Entry 8UCN (electron microscopy, 3.31 A resolution); this record covers chains a and c of the 10 polymer chains in the assembly.

[Chain a]
Name: Cytochrome c oxidase subunit 1
Source organism: Komagataella pastoris
UniProt: F2R0K8 (F2R0K8_KOMPC); residues 1-535 here = UniProt positions 1-535
Chain sequence (535 residues; row label = number of the first residue in the row):
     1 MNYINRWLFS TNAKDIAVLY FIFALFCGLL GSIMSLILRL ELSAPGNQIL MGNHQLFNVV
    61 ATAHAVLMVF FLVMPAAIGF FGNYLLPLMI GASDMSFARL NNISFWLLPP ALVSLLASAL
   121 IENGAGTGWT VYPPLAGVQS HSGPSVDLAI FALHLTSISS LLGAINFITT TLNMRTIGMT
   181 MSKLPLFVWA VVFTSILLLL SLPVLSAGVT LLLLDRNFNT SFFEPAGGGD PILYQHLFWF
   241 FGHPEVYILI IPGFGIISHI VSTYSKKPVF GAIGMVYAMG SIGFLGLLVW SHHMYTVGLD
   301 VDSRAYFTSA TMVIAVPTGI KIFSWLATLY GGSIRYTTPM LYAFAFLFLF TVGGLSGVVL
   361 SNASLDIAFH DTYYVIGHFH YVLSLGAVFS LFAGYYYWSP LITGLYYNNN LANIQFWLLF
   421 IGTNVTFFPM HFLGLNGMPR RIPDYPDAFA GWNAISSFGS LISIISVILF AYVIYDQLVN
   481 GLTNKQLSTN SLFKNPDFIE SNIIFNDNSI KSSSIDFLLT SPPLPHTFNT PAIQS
Sequence notes: conflict Ile4 (Met in F2R0K8), Ile16 (Met in F2R0K8), Ile22 (Met in F2R0K8), 34 further conflict positions vs the reference (F2R0K8) not listed
Bound ions: Cu ion: His243, His292, His293
Small-molecule neighbours:
  - heme a (HEA), molecule 1: Phe21, Ala24, Gly28, Leu29, Ser35, Leu38, Arg39, Leu42, Phe57, Ala61, His64, Ala65, Met68, Val69, Leu72, Ala76, Gly128, Trp129, Tyr373, Ile376, Phe379, His380, Leu383, Ser384, Val388, Leu391, Phe392, Thr426, Phe427, Met430, Arg440, Arg441, Ser463, Val467
  - heme a (HEA), molecule 2: Trp129, Trp239, His243, Val246, Tyr247, Ile250, His292, His293, Ile314, Ala315, Gly319, Phe323, Phe350, Gly354, Leu355, Gly357, Val358, Leu360, Ser361, Asp366, His370, Val375, His378, Phe379, Val382, Leu383, Arg440
  - phosphatidylethanolamine (PTY), molecule 1: Ser96, Phe97, Ala98, Arg99, Leu100, Ile103, Ile158, Leu162
  - phosphatidylethanolamine (PTY), molecule 2: Phe270, Ala327, Tyr330
  - phosphatidylethanolamine (PTY), molecule 3: Tyr336, Leu341, Phe344, Trp417, Phe420

[Chain c]
Name: Cytochrome c oxidase subunit 3
Source organism: Komagataella pastoris
UniProt: F2R0J6 (F2R0J6_KOMPC); residues 1-268 here = UniProt positions 1-268
Chain sequence (268 residues; each row starts with the number of its first residue):
     1 MRIQNRENLQ LFPFHLVTNS PWPLTTSLAL MSLALTLGLT MHGYIGNHLW LFLAISLVLS
    61 SIFLWVRDVV IEGTYLGDHT IAVRKGLNIG FMLFVLSEIL IFAALFWSYF HSAMGPTIEI
   121 GCQWPPVGIT SIKPTELPLL NTIILLASGA TVTWAHHSIL YKDRQGTLVG LFITTLLIIL
   181 FVGCQVLEYT WATFTIADSV FGSIFYAGTG LHFIHMVMLI VMLAICYARM YFYHFTSNHH
   241 LGLETTILYL HVLDIIWLFL YIVFYWWG
Sequence notes: conflict Ile45 (Met in F2R0J6), Ile55 (Met in F2R0J6), Ile62 (Met in F2R0J6), Ile81 (Met in F2R0J6), Ile89 (Met in F2R0J6), Ile101 (Met in F2R0J6), Ile120 (Met in F2R0J6), Ile129 (Met in F2R0J6), Ile132 (Met in F2R0J6), Ile143 (Met in F2R0J6), Ile247 (Met in F2R0J6), Leu248 (Thr in F2R0J6)
Small-molecule neighbours:
  - phosphatidylethanolamine (PTY), molecule 1: His15, Val17, Leu30, Ile62, Trp65, Val69, Glu72, His79, Val83, Leu87, Gly90, Phe91, Phe94
  - phosphatidylethanolamine (PTY), molecule 2: Leu59, Ile62, Phe63, Val66, Val69, Gly73, Thr74, Leu87, Phe91, Met218, Val221, Met222, Ile225, Arg229, His234, Phe235, His239, His240, Leu241, Gly242

[Chain a / chain c interface]
Pairs across the interface (74; chain a residue first):
  Asn5(a) - Asn19(c)  hydrogen bond (backbone-side chain)
  Phe9(a) - Asn19(c)  hydrogen bond (backbone-side chain)
  Phe9(a) - Ser20(c)
  Phe9(a) - Pro21(c)  hydrophobic
  Ser10(a) - Asn19(c)
  Thr11(a) - Val17(c)
  Thr11(a) - Thr18(c)  hydrogen bond (side chain-backbone)
  Thr11(a) - Asn19(c)
  Ser93(a) - Phe12(c)
  Asp94(a) - His15(c)
  Asp94(a) - Leu16(c)
  Phe97(a) - Gly86(c)
  Phe97(a) - Leu87(c)  hydrophobic
  Arg99(a) - Val17(c)
  Arg99(a) - Ser20(c)
  Arg99(a) - Pro23(c)
  Arg99(a) - Trp65(c)
  Arg99(a) - Asp68(c)
  Arg99(a) - Glu72(c)  salt bridge
  Asn102(a) - Pro23(c)
  Ile103(a) - Pro23(c)
  Ile103(a) - Thr26(c)
  Trp106(a) - Leu24(c)  hydrophobic
  Trp106(a) - Ser27(c)  hydrogen bond (backbone-side chain)
  Leu107(a) - Ser27(c)
  Leu107(a) - Leu30(c)  hydrophobic
  Pro110(a) - Ser27(c)
  Pro110(a) - Met31(c)  hydrophobic
  Ser114(a) - Leu35(c)
  Pro144(a) - Gly38(c)
  Pro144(a) - His42(c)
  Pro144(a) - Tyr44(c)  hydrophobic
  Asp147(a) - Met41(c)
  Asp147(a) - His42(c)  salt bridge
  Leu148(a) - Leu35(c)  hydrophobic
  Phe151(a) - Ala34(c)
  Phe151(a) - Leu37(c)  hydrophobic
  Leu161(a) - Ser97(c)
  Leu162(a) - Phe94(c)  hydrophobic
  Ile165(a) - Leu93(c)
  Ile165(a) - Phe94(c)  hydrophobic
  Ile168(a) - Leu93(c)  hydrophobic
  Thr169(a) - Gly86(c)
  Thr169(a) - Ile89(c)
  Asn173(a) - Phe14(c)
  Asn173(a) - Ala82(c)  hydrogen bond (side chain-backbone)
  Asn173(a) - Gly86(c)
  Met174(a) - Phe14(c)  hydrophobic
  Leu199(a) - Leu93(c)
  Pro203(a) - Ile101(c)  hydrophobic
  Asn217(a) - Met41(c)
  Asn217(a) - His42(c)  hydrogen bond
  Asn219(a) - Ala197(c)
  Thr220(a) - Ile196(c)
  Thr220(a) - Ser199(c)
  Thr220(a) - Ser203(c)
  Ser221(a) - Ser199(c)  hydrogen bond (side chain-backbone)
  Phe222(a) - Ser203(c)
  Phe222(a) - Ile204(c)  hydrophobic
  Pro225(a) - Glu119(c)
  Gly227(a) - Ile120(c)
  Gly227(a) - Val200(c)
  Gly228(a) - Thr117(c)
  Gly228(a) - Ile120(c)
  Gly228(a) - Val200(c)
  Gly229(a) - Thr117(c)
  Asp230(a) - Thr117(c)
  Leu233(a) - Ser108(c)
  Leu233(a) - His111(c)
  His236(a) - Trp107(c)
  Leu237(a) - Ser108(c)
  Phe528(a) - Phe12(c)
  Asn529(a) - Leu11(c)
  Asn529(a) - Phe12(c)
Interface residues without a listed pair, chain a (60 interface residues in all): Arg6, Leu8, Leu100, Val113, Ile121, Glu122, Gly143, Leu155, Leu200, Ala207, Leu211, Arg216, Phe218, Ala226, Trp290, His526, Thr530, Pro531
Interface residues without a listed pair, chain c (54 interface residues in all): Met1, Leu39, Lys85, Gly90, Leu100, Ala104, Leu105, Ala207

[Overview]
Chain a and chain c form an interface of 60 and 54 residues respectively; the contacts include 7 hydrogen
bonds and 2 salt bridges. Polar contacts include Arg99(a)-Glu72(c), Asp147(a)-His42(c) and Asn5(a)-Asn19(c).
One phosphatidylethanolamine molecule is bound between chain a and chain c.
Here chain a is Cytochrome c oxidase subunit 1 and chain c is Cytochrome c oxidase subunit 3, both from
Komagataella pastoris. Entry 8UCN (Komagataella pastoris Cytochrome c oxidase in complex with human VMAT2 and
Histamine) was determined by electron microscopy.
